PDB entry 6HVQ | X-ray diffraction, 1.90 A resolution | chains A and C of the 6 polymer chains in the assembly

== Chain A (and C) ==
Name: DNA protection during starvation protein
Organism: Listeria innocua serovar 6a (strain ATCC BAA-680 / CLIP 11262)
Notes: EC 1.16.-.-; chain C of this document is another copy of the same molecule, construct and numbering; everything in this record applies to it too
Reference sequence: P80725 (DPS_LISIN); residues 1-156 here = UniProt positions 1-156
Amino-acid sequence (156 residues; each row starts with the number of its first residue):
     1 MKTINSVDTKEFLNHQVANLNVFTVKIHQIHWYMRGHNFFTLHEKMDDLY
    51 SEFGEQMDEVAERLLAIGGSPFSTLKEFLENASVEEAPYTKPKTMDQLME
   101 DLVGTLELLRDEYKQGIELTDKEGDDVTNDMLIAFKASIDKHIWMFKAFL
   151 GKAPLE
Not modelled in the structure: 1-4 (chain C: 1-5)
UniProt features mapped onto this chain:
  - binding site (Fe cation): His-31, Asp-58, Glu-62
  - mutagenesis: His-31 (H31G: Slight decrease in DNA protection and significant decrease in iron affinity. Retains only one third of wild-type DNA protection and loses iron binding ability; when associated with G-43), His-43 (H43G: Slight decrease in DNA protection and significant decrease iron affinity. Retains only one third of wild-type DNA protection and loses iron-binding ability; when associated with G-31)
Bound ions: lanthanum (III) ion site 1: Asn-5, Ser-6, Glu-11; lanthanum (III) ion site 2: His-31 (shared with 2 residues of chain B); lanthanum (III) ion site 3 near Glu-44 (its only coordinating residue here); lanthanum (III) ion site 4: Asp-58, Glu-62 (shared with 1 residue of chain B); lanthanum (III) ion site 5 near Asp-58 (its only coordinating residue here); lanthanum (III) ion site 6 near Glu-118 (its only coordinating residue here); lanthanum (III) ion site 7 near Asp-121 (its only coordinating residue here); lanthanum (III) ion site 8: Asp-130 (shared with Asp-130(C) of chain C; 1 residue of chain E)

== How chain A and chain C interact ==
Residue-residue contacts (17; chain A residue first):
  Glu-62(A) with Lys-141(C), salt bridge; Trp-144(C)
  Arg-63(A) with Asp-140(C), salt bridge
  Leu-65(A) with Trp-144(C), hydrophobic; Pro-154(C)
  Ala-66(A) with Asp-140(C)
  Ile-67(A) with Leu-155(C)
  Gly-124(A) with Lys-114(C), hydrogen bond (backbone-side chain)
  Asp-126(A) with Lys-114(C), salt bridge; Ile-117(C); Glu-118(C); Ile-133(C)
  Val-127(A) with Ile-133(C); Lys-136(C); Ala-137(C), hydrophobic
  Asp-130(A) with Asp-130(C); Ile-133(C)
Interface residues without a listed pair, chain A (10 interface residues in all): Gly-68

== In short ==
10 residues of chain A face 12 of chain C across their interface, with 1 hydrogen bond and 3 salt bridges.
Among the polar pairs are Glu-62(A)/Lys-141(C), Arg-63(A)/Asp-140(C) and Asp-126(A)/Lys-114(C). From UniProt:
3 Fe cation-binding residues and 2 mutagenesis sites on chain A.
Both chains are DNA protection during starvation protein (Listeria innocua serovar 6a (strain ATCC BAA-680 /
CLIP 11262)). Entry 6HVQ (The structure of Dps from Listeria innocua soaked before soaking experiments with
Zn, Co and La) was determined by X-ray diffraction, deposited together with 6SEV, 6HUI, 6HX2 and 6HV1.
